5D9Q - chains G and J of the 15 polymer chains in the assembly; structure by X-ray diffraction, 4.40 A resolution (low resolution: residue-level contacts below are approximate; hydrogen-bond / salt-bridge calls are withheld).

== Chain G (and J) ==
Name: Envelope glycoprotein gp120
From: Human immunodeficiency virus 1
Notes: chain J of this document is another copy of the same molecule, construct and numbering; everything in this record applies to it too
Reference sequence: Q2N0S6 (Q2N0S6_9HIV1); the construct lacks a stretch of the UniProt sequence and is renumbered around it, so the offset changes along the chain: 31-141 = UniProt 30-140; 150-185 = UniProt 141-176; 189-309 = UniProt 188-308; 312-321 = UniProt 309-318; 2 more segments
Chain sequence (472 residues; each row starts with the number of its first residue; note: 14 numbers in that range are skipped by the numbering (no residue carries them; nothing is unmodelled there); a row labelled like 185A-185K holds insertion residues (185A, then the next letters in order)):
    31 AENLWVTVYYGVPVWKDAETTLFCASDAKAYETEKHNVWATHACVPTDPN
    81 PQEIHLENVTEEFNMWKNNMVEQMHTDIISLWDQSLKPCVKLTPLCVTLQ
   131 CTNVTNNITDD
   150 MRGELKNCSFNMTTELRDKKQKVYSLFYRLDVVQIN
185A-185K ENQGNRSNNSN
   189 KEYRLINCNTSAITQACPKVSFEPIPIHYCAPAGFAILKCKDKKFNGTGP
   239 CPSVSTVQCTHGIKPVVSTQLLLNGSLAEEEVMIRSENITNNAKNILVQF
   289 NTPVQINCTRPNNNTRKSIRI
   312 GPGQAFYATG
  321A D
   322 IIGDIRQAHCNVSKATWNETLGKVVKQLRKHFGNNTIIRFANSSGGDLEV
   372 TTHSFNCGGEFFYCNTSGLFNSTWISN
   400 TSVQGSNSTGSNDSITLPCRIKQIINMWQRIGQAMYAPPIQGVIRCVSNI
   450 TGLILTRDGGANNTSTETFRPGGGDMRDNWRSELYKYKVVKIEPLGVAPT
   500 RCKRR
Disordered / not traced: 31, 185A-185K, 400-410, 504
Disulfide bonds: Cys54-Cys74, Cys119-Cys205, Cys126-Cys196, Cys131-Cys157, Cys218-Cys247, Cys228-Cys239, Cys296-Cys331, Cys378-Cys445, Cys385-Cys418
Covalent attachments: N-acetylglucosamine (NAG) linked to Asn88, Asn133, Asn156, Asn160, Asn234, Asn262, Asn276, Asn295, Asn301, Asn339, Asn363, Asn386, Asn392, Asn448, Asn462; glycan linked to Asn137, Asn197, Asn332
Sequence notes: conflict Asn332 (Thr330 in Q2N0S6), Ala460 (Ser457 in Q2N0S6), Asn461 (Thr458 in Q2N0S6), Thr463 (Ser460 in Q2N0S6), Ser464 (Thr461 in Q2N0S6), Cys501 (Ala498 in Q2N0S6)
From the paper describing this entry:
  - post-translational modification sites: Asn197, Asn234, Asn262, Asn276, Asn462

== Chain G / chain J interface ==
Residue-residue contacts - 18 pairs, chain G then chain J:
  Pro124(G) - Arg166(J)
  Cys126(G) - Glu164(J)
  Cys126(G) - Leu165(J)
  Cys126(G) - Arg166(J)
  Val127(G) - Arg166(J)
  Val127(G) - Asp167(J)
  Thr128(G) - Asp167(J)
  Thr162(G) - Arg166(J)
  Arg192(G) - Leu165(J)
  Cys196(G) - Glu164(J)
  Cys196(G) - Pro313(J)
  Asn197(G) - Glu164(J)
  Asn197(G) - Arg308(J)
  Thr198(G) - Gly314(J)
  Ser199(G) - Pro313(J)
  Ser199(G) - Gly314(J)
  Ala200(G) - Pro313(J)
  Ala200(G) - Gly314(J)
Other interface residues (no listed pair), chain G (12 interface residues in all): Ile184

== Summary ==
The interface between chain G and chain J involves 12 residues on one side and 7 on the other.
N-acetylglucosamine is covalently linked to Asn88(G), Asn133(G), Asn156(G), Asn160(G), Asn234(G) and Asn262(G)
and 9 more. From the paper: modification sites Asn197(G), Asn234(G) and Asn262(G) among others.
Chain G and chain J are both Envelope glycoprotein gp120 (Human immunodeficiency virus 1); the structure,
Crystal Structure of the BG505 SOSIP gp140 HIV-1 Env trimer in Complex with the Broadly Neutralizing ..., was
determined by X-ray diffraction (same publication as 5KZC).
